Entry 7TD8 (X-ray diffraction, 2.60 A resolution); this record covers chains A and H of the 4 polymer chains in the assembly.

Chain A:
Molecule: Integrin alpha-IIb
Source organism: Homo sapiens
UniProt: P08514 (ITA2B_HUMAN); residues 1-453 here correspond to UniProt positions 32-484 (UniProt number = residue number + 31)
Amino-acid sequence (453 residues; each row starts with the number of its first residue):
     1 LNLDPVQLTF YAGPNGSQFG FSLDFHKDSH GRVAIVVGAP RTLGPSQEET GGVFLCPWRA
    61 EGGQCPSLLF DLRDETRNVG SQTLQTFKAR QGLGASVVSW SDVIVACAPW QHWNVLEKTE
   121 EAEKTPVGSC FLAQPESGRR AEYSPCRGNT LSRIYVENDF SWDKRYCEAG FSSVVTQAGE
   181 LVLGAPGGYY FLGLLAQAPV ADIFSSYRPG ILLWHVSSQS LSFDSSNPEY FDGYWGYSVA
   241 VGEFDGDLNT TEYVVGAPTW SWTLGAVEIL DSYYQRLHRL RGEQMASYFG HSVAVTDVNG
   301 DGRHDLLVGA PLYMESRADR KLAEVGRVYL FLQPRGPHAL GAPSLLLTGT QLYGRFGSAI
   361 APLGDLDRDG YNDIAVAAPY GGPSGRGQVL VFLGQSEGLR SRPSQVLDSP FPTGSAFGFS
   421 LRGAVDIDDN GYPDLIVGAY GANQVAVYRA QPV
Disulfide bonds: Cys-56/Cys-65, Cys-107/Cys-130, Cys-146/Cys-167
Covalently attached groups: N-acetylglucosamine (NAG) linked to Asn-15
Metal / ion sites: Ca2+ site 1: Glu-243, Asp-245, Asp-247, Thr-250, Glu-252; Ca2+ site 2: Asp-297, Asn-299, Asp-301, Arg-303, Asp-305; Ca2+ site 3: Asp-365, Asp-367, Asp-369, Tyr-371, Asp-373; Ca2+ site 4: Asp-426, Asp-428, Asn-430, Tyr-432, Asp-434
Ligand contacts: tirofiban (AGG): Asp-159, Phe-160, Ser-161, Tyr-189, Tyr-190, Leu-192, Asp-224, Ser-225, Phe-231
Curated features (UniProtKB/Swiss-Prot):
  - binding site (Ca(2+)): Glu-243, Asp-245, Asp-247, Thr-250, Glu-252, Asp-297, Asn-299, Asp-301, Arg-303, Asp-305, Asp-365, Asp-367, Asp-369, Tyr-371, Asp-373, Asp-426, Asp-428, Asn-430, Tyr-432, Asp-434
  - glycosylation (N-linked (GlcNAc...) asparagine): Asn-15, Asn-249
What the authors report for this chain:
  - binding site for tirofiban: Asp-224

Chain H:
Molecule: Fab heavy chain
Source organism: Mus musculus
Notes: antibody fragment or engineered binder
Amino-acid sequence (216 residues; numbered 1 to 219; 3 numbers in that range are skipped by the numbering (no residue carries them; nothing is unmodelled there); the number before each row is that of its first residue):
     1 EVQLQQSGAE LVKPGASVKL SCTASGFNIK DTYVHWVKQR PEQGLEWIGR IDPANGYTKY
    61 DPKFQGKATI TADTSSNTAY LQLSSLTSED TAVYYCVRPL YDYYAMDYWG QGTSVTVSSA
   121 KTTAPSVYPL APVC
   138 TGSSVTLGCL VKGYFPEPVT LTWNSGSLSS GVHTFPAVLQ SDLYTLSSSV TVTSSTWPSQ
   198 SITCNVAHPA SSTKVDKKIE PR
Disulfide bonds: Cys-22/Cys-96, Cys-146/Cys-201

Interface between chain A and chain H:
Contacting residue pairs (22; chain A residue first):
  Arg-77(A) with Asp-102(H), salt bridge
  Val-79(A) with Tyr-104(H), hydrophobic
  Gly-80(A) with Tyr-104(H)
  Gln-82(A) with Tyr-104(H), hydrogen bond
  Leu-84(A) with Tyr-104(H)
  Glu-117(A) with Lys-59(H), salt bridge
  Asn-149(A) with Tyr-33(H), hydrogen bond; Tyr-104(H)
  Ile-154(A) with Tyr-57(H)
  Asn-158(A) with Tyr-57(H), hydrogen bond
  Ser-205(A) with Tyr-101(H)
  Ser-206(A) with Tyr-101(H)
  Ile-211(A) with Asp-102(H)
  Leu-213(A) with Asp-102(H); Tyr-103(H), hydrogen bond (backbone-backbone); Tyr-104(H)
  Trp-214(A) with Tyr-101(H); Tyr-103(H)
  His-215(A) with Asp-31(H); Thr-32(H); Tyr-101(H), hydrogen bond (backbone-backbone); Tyr-103(H)
Other interface residues (no listed pair), chain A (17 interface residues in all): Arg-147, Glu-157
Other interface residues (no listed pair), chain H (11 interface residues in all): Pro-99, Leu-100

In short:
The interface between chain A and chain H involves 17 residues on one side and 11 on the other; the contacts
include 5 hydrogen bonds and 2 salt bridges. Polar contacts include Arg-77(A)/Asp-102(H), Glu-117(A)/Lys-59(H)
and Gln-82(A)/Tyr-104(H). Chain A binds tirofiban. Covalently linked N-acetylglucosamine: at Asn-15(A). From
the paper: a binding site for tirofiban at Asp-224(A).
Here chain A is Integrin alpha-IIb (Homo sapiens) and chain H is Fab heavy chain (Mus musculus). Entry 7TD8
(Integrin alpha IIB beta3 complex with Tirofiban) was determined by X-ray diffraction, deposited together with
7L8P, 7TCT, 7THO, 7TMZ, 7TPD, 7U60 and 15 further entries.
